3E45 - chains A and B of the 4 polymer chains in the assembly; structure by X-ray diffraction, 2.78 A resolution.

# Chain A (and B)
Protein: Type-2 restriction enzyme HindII
Organism: Haemophilus influenzae
Notes: EC 3.1.21.4; chain B of this document is another copy of the same molecule, construct and numbering; everything in this record applies to it too
Reference sequence: P44413 (T2D2_HAEIN); residue numbers follow UniProt; this construct covers 2-258
Chain sequence (257 residues; row label = number of the first residue in the row):
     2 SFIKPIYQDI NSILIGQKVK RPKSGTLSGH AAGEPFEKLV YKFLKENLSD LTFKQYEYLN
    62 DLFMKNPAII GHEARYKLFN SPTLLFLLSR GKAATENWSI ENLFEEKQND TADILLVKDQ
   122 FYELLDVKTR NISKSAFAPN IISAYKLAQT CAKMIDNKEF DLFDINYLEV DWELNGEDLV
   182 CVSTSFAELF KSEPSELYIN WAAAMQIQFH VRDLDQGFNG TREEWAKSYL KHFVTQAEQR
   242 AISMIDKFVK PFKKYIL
Not modelled in the structure: 23-33 (chain B: 23-29, 258)
Construct notes: conflict Asn-67 (Lys in P44413); engineered mutation Phe-138 (Gln in P44413)
Bound ions: Ca2+: Asp-114, Asp-127, Val-128 (shared with 2 residues of chain F); Na+: Asp-127, Ile-142 (shared with 1 residue of chain F)

# How chain A and chain B interact
Residue-residue contacts (49; chain A residue first):
  Tyr-146(A) / Phe-249(B)  hydrophobic
  Tyr-146(A) / Phe-253(B)  hydrophobic
  Ala-149(A) / Phe-253(B)  hydrophobic
  Ala-153(A) / Tyr-256(B)
  Ile-156(A) / Tyr-256(B)  hydrophobic
  Asp-157(A) / Tyr-256(B)  hydrogen bond
  Ala-203(A) / Ala-203(B)
  Ala-203(A) / Ala-205(B)  hydrogen bond (backbone-backbone)
  Ala-205(A) / Ala-203(B)  hydrogen bond (backbone-backbone)
  Met-206(A) / Phe-249(B)  hydrophobic
  Lys-228(A) / Ile-257(B)
  Leu-231(A) / Phe-253(B)  hydrophobic
  Leu-231(A) / Tyr-256(B)  hydrophobic
  Leu-231(A) / Ile-257(B)
  Lys-232(A) / Ile-257(B)
  Phe-234(A) / Phe-249(B)
  Phe-234(A) / Phe-253(B)  hydrophobic
  Val-235(A) / Val-250(B)  hydrophobic
  Val-235(A) / Phe-253(B)  hydrophobic
  Val-235(A) / Ile-257(B)  hydrophobic
  Ala-238(A) / Met-245(B)
  Ala-238(A) / Val-250(B)  hydrophobic
  Glu-239(A) / Val-250(B)
  Arg-241(A) / Met-245(B)
  Ala-242(A) / Ala-242(B)
  Ala-242(A) / Ile-246(B)  hydrophobic
  Met-245(A) / Ala-238(B)
  Met-245(A) / Arg-241(B)
  Met-245(A) / Met-245(B)  hydrophobic
  Phe-249(A) / Tyr-146(B)  hydrophobic
  Phe-249(A) / Met-206(B)  hydrophobic
  Phe-249(A) / Phe-234(B)
  Phe-249(A) / Val-235(B)
  Phe-249(A) / Ala-238(B)  hydrophobic
  Val-250(A) / Val-235(B)  hydrophobic
  Val-250(A) / Ala-238(B)  hydrophobic
  Val-250(A) / Glu-239(B)
  Phe-253(A) / Tyr-146(B)  hydrophobic
  Phe-253(A) / Ala-149(B)
  Phe-253(A) / Gln-150(B)
  Phe-253(A) / Ala-153(B)  hydrophobic
  Phe-253(A) / Val-235(B)  hydrophobic
  Tyr-256(A) / Ala-153(B)
  Tyr-256(A) / Asp-157(B)  hydrogen bond
  Tyr-256(A) / Leu-231(B)  hydrophobic
  Ile-257(A) / Lys-228(B)
  Ile-257(A) / Leu-231(B)  hydrophobic
  Ile-257(A) / Lys-232(B)
  Ile-257(A) / Val-235(B)  hydrophobic
Other interface residues (no listed pair), chain A (28 interface residues in all): Gln-109, Gln-150, Trp-202, Ala-204, Ile-246
Other interface residues (no listed pair), chain B (28 interface residues in all): Gly-30, Ile-156, Trp-202, Lys-248

# Summary
Chain A and chain B each contribute 28 residues to their interface, with 4 hydrogen bonds. Among the polar
pairs are Asp-157(A)/Tyr-256(B) and Ala-203(A)/Ala-205(B). Asp-114(A), Asp-127(A) and Val-128(A) form the Ca2+
site. Asp-127(A) and Ile-142(A) coordinate Na+.
Both chains are Type-2 restriction enzyme HindII (Haemophilus influenzae). Entry 3E45 (Q138F HincII bound to
Noncognate DNA (GTGCAC) and Ca2+) was determined by X-ray diffraction, deposited together with 3E3Y, 3E40,
3E41, 3E42, 3E43 and 3E44.
